Entry 8G07 (electron microscopy, 2.80 A resolution); this record covers chains 1 and a of the 12 polymer chains in the assembly.

[Chain 1]
Protein: ATP synthase subunit c
Source organism: Mycolicibacterium smegmatis MC2 155
Reference sequence: A0R205 (A0R205_MYCS2); residues 1-86 here = UniProt positions 1-86
Amino-acid sequence (86 residues; row label = number of the first residue in the row):
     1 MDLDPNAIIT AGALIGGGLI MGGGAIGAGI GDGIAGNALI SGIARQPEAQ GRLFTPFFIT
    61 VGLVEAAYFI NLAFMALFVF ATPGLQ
Disordered / not traced: 1-4, 86

[Chain a]
Protein: ATP synthase subunit a
Source organism: Mycolicibacterium smegmatis MC2 155
Reference sequence: A0R206 (A0R206_MYCS2); numbering as in UniProt (aligned over 1-252)
Amino-acid sequence (252 residues; each row starts with the number of its first residue):
     1 MLAAEEGGAA IHVGHHTLVF ELFGMTFNGD TILATAVTAV IVIALAFYLR AKVTSTGVPS
    61 GVQLFWEALT IQMRQQIEGS IGMKIAPFVL PLSVTIFVFI LISNWLAVLP LQYGGADGAA
   121 AELYKAPASD INFVLALALF VFVCYHAAGI WRRGIVGHPI KVVKGHVAFL APINIVEELA
   181 KPISLALRLF GNIFAGGILV ALIAMFPWYI QWFPNAVWKT FDLFVGLIQA FIFSLLTILY
   241 FSQSMELDHE DH
Disordered / not traced: 1-9, 116-117, 247-252

[How chain 1 and chain a interact]
Residue-residue contacts - 24 pairs, chain 1 then chain a:
  Thr-55(1) / Gln-76(a)  hydrogen bond
  Thr-55(1) / Leu-235(a)
  Phe-58(1) / Ile-228(a)  hydrophobic
  Phe-58(1) / Phe-231(a)  hydrophobic
  Phe-58(1) / Ile-232(a)
  Ile-59(1) / Leu-235(a)  hydrophobic
  Val-61(1) / Ile-232(a)  hydrophobic
  Gly-62(1) / Arg-188(a)  hydrogen bond (backbone-side chain)
  Gly-62(1) / Ile-232(a)
  Glu-65(1) / Arg-188(a)
  Glu-65(1) / Gln-229(a)  hydrogen bond
  Glu-65(1) / Ile-232(a)
  Ala-66(1) / Arg-188(a)
  Phe-69(1) / Leu-187(a)
  Phe-69(1) / Arg-188(a)
  Phe-69(1) / Gly-191(a)
  Phe-69(1) / Asn-192(a)
  Ile-70(1) / Ser-184(a)
  Ile-70(1) / Leu-187(a)  hydrophobic
  Leu-72(1) / Gly-191(a)
  Leu-72(1) / Phe-194(a)  hydrophobic
  Leu-72(1) / Ala-195(a)  hydrophobic
  Ala-73(1) / Leu-187(a)  hydrophobic
  Phe-80(1) / Val-13(a)  hydrophobic
Interface residues without a listed pair, chain 1 (14 interface residues in all): Phe-54, Ala-76
Interface residues without a listed pair, chain a (17 interface residues in all): Ile-198, Leu-236, Leu-239

[In short]
14 residues of chain 1 and 17 residues of chain a are in contact, with 3 hydrogen bonds. Polar contacts
include Thr-55(1)/Gln-76(a), Gly-62(1)/Arg-188(a) and Glu-65(1)/Gln-229(a).
Here chain 1 is ATP synthase subunit c and chain a is ATP synthase subunit a, both from Mycolicibacterium
smegmatis MC2 155. Entry 8G07 (Cryo-EM structure of SQ31f-bound Mycobacterium smegmatis ATP synthase FO
region) was determined by electron microscopy together with 8G08, 8G09, 8G0A, 8G0B, 8G0C, 8G0D and 8G0E from
the same study.
